8DF8 - chains B and V of the 4 polymer chains in the assembly; structure by X-ray diffraction, 2.92 A resolution.

== Chain B ==
Name: Topoisomerase V
From: Methanopyrus kandleri
UniProt: Q977W1 (Q977W1_9EURY); residues 1-854 here = UniProt positions 1-854
Sequence (854 residues; numbered 1 to 854; the number before each row is that of its first residue):
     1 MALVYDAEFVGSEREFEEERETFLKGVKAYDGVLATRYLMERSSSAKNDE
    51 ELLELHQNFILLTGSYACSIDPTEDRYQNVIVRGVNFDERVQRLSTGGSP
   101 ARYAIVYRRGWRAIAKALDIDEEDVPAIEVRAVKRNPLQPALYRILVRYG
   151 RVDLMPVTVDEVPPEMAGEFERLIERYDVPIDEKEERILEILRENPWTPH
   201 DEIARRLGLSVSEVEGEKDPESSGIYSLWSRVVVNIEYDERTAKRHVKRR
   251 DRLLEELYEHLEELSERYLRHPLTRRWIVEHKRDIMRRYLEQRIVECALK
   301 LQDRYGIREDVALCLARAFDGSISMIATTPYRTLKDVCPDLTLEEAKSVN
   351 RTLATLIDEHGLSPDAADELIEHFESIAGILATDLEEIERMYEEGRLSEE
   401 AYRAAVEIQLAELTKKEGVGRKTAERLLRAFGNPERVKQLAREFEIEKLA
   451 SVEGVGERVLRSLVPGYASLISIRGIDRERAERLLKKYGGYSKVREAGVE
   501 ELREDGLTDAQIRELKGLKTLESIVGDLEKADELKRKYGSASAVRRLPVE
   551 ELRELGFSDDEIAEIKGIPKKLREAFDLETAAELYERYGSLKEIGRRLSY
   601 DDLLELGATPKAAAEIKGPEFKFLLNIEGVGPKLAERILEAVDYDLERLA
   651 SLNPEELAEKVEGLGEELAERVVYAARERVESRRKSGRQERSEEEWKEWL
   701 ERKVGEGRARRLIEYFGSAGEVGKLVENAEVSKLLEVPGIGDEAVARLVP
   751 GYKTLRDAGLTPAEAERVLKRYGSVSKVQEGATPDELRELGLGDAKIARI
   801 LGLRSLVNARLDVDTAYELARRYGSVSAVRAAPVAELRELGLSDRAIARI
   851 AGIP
Disordered / not traced: 1-2, 853-854
Differences from the reference sequence: engineered mutation Ala809 (Lys in Q977W1), Ala820 (Lys in Q977W1), Ala831 (Lys in Q977W1), Ala835 (Lys in Q977W1), Ala846 (Lys in Q977W1), Ala851 (Lys in Q977W1)
Metal / ion sites: K+ site 1 near Ile471 (its only coordinating residue here); K+ site 2: Leu735, Val737, Ile740
Residues lining bound ligands: phosphite ion (PO3): Arg108, Arg131, Glu215
Reported in the primary citation:
  - catalytic residues: Tyr226
  - binding site for the 42-nt DNA strand: Arg108, Arg131, Arg144, Arg293
  - binding site for the 42-nt DNA strand (chain V): Arg108
  - catalytic residues: Arg108 (proposed by the authors, not directly observed)
  - mutagenesis - R37A, R83A, R109A, A132I, K134A, K134A/R135A, R288A/R293A: decreased catalytic activity
  - mutagenesis - K47A, H56A, R135A, R288A, Y289A, R293A: unchanged catalytic activity
  - mutagenesis - R108A, R108A/R109A, K134E/R135E, R288E/R293E, R288E/L290P/R293E, L290P: abolished catalytic activity
  - catalytic residues: Arg131, Arg144 (citing earlier work)

== Chain V ==
Molecule: 42-nt DNA strand
Notes: engineered mutation(s): GUA V13 is an abasic site
Sequence (42 nucleotides; each row starts with the number of its first residue):
     1 TGCCTGCACGAAGTAAGCATATGCTTACTTCGTGCAGGCATG
Disordered / not traced: 1-3, 42
Covalent attachments: phosphite ion (PO3) linked to DT41

== Interface between chain B and chain V ==
Pairs across the interface (22; chain B residue first):
  Glu41(B) - DC7(V)  phosphate contact
  Arg108(B) - DC4(V)  sugar contact
  Ile285(B) - DT5(V)  phosphate contact
  Ile285(B) - DG6(V)  phosphate contact
  Arg288(B) - DT5(V)  base contact
  Arg288(B) - DC7(V)  base contact
  Tyr289(B) - DC4(V)  hydrogen bond to the phosphate
  Lys300(B) - DA15(V)  salt bridge to the phosphate
  Ser324(B) - DT14(V)  phosphate contact
  Ser492(B) - DA21(V)  phosphate contact
  Lys493(B) - DT20(V)  salt bridge to the phosphate
  Lys519(B) - DC31(V)  salt bridge to the phosphate
  Thr520(B) - DT30(V)  sugar contact
  Ser542(B) - DT29(V)  hydrogen bond to the phosphate
  Arg683(B) - DA36(V)  sugar contact
  Arg702(B) - DT33(V)  salt bridge to the phosphate
  Lys703(B) - DT33(V)  salt bridge to the phosphate
  Asp757(B) - DT26(V)  base contact
  Arg799(B) - DT26(V)  phosphate contact
  Gly802(B) - DA27(V)  phosphate contact
  Arg804(B) - DT25(V)  hydrogen bond to the phosphate
  Arg804(B) - DT26(V)  salt bridge to the phosphate
Interface residues without a listed pair, chain B (24 interface residues in all): Arg109, Ser322, Pro465, Arg546, Pro619
Interface residues without a listed pair, chain V (19 interface residues in all): DT22, DC28, DG37

== Overview ==
24 residues of chain B and 19 residues of chain V are in contact, with 3 hydrogen bonds and 6 salt bridges.
Among the polar pairs are Tyr289(B)-DC4(V), Ser542(B)-DT29(V) and Arg804(B)-DT25(V). The paper reports
catalytic residues Tyr226(B), Arg108(B) and Arg131(B) among others; R37A, R83A and R109A of chain B, among
others, reduce catalytic activity; 19 substitutions were tested in all.
Here chain B is Topoisomerase V (Methanopyrus kandleri) and chain V is a 42-nt DNA strand. Entry 8DF8
(Structure of M. kandleri topoisomerase V in complex with DNA. 40 base pair symmetric DNA complex) was
determined by X-ray diffraction (same publication as 8DF7, 8DF9 and 8DFB).
